5WYD - chains C and D of the 4 polymer chains in the assembly; structure by X-ray diffraction, 2.10 A resolution.

[Chain C (and D)]
Protein: Probable enoyl-CoA hydratase/isomerase
Source organism: Pseudomonas aeruginosa PAO1
Notes: chain D of this document is another copy of the same molecule, construct and numbering; everything in this record applies to it too
Reference sequence: Q9I5I4 (Q9I5I4_PSEAE); numbering as in UniProt (aligned over 1-272)
Chain sequence (280 residues; row label = number of the first residue in the row):
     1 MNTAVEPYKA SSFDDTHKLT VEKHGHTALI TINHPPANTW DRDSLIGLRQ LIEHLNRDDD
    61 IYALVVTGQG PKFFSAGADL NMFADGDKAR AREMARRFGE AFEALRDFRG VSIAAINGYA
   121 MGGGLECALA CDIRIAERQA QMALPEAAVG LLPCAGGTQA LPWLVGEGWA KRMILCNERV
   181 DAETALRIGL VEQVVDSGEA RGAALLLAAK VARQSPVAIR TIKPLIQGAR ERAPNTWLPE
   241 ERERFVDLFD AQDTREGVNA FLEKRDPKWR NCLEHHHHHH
Not modelled in the structure: 1-8, 271-280
Construct notes: engineered mutation D15 (Leu in Q9I5I4); expression tag (273-280)
What the authors report for this chain:
  - catalytic residues: E126, C127, C131, E146, C154 (proposed by the authors, not directly observed)
  - catalytic residues: A78, G123 (from molecular simulation)

[Chain C / chain D interface]
Contacting residue pairs (7):
  R232(C) - T236(D)
  T236(C) - R232(D)
  P239(C) - E240(D)
  E240(C) - P239(D)
  R242(C) - E243(D)  salt bridge
  E243(C) - P239(D)
  E243(C) - R242(D)  salt bridge

[Overview]
Chain C and chain D each contribute 6 residues to their interface; the contacts include 2 salt bridges. The
salt-bridged pair is R242(C)-E243(D). From the paper: catalytic residues E126(C), C127(C) and C131(C) among
others.
Chain C and chain D are both Probable enoyl-CoA hydratase/isomerase (Pseudomonas aeruginosa PAO1); the
structure, Structural of Pseudomonas aeruginosa DspI, was determined by X-ray diffraction, deposited together
with 5WYB.
